8PPV - chains C and D of the 7 polymer chains in the assembly; structure by electron microscopy, 3.02 A resolution.

# Chain C (and D)
Protein: DNA polymerase sliding clamp
From: Pyrococcus abyssi GE5
Notes: chain D of this document is another copy of the same molecule, construct and numbering; everything in this record applies to it too
UniProtKB: Q9UYX8 (PCNA_PYRAB); residue numbers follow UniProt; this construct covers 1-249
Chain sequence (261 residues; row label = number of the first residue in the row; numbers below 1 keep their minus sign (Met-11 is residue -11)):
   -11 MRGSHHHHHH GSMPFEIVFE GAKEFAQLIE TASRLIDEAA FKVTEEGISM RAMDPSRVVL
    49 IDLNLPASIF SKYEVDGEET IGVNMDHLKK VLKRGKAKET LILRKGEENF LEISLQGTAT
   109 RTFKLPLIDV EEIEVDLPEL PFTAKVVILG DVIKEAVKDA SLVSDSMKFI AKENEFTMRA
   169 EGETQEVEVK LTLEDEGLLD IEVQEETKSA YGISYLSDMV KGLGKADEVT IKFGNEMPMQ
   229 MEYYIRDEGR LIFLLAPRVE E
Disordered / not traced: -11 to 1, 248-249
Differences from the reference sequence: initiating methionine (-11); expression tag (-10 to 0)

# How chain C and chain D interact
Pairs across the interface - 20 pairs, chain C then chain D:
  His75(C) - Gln173(D)
  Arg82(C) - Glu143(D)
  Arg82(C) - Lys146(D)
  Arg82(C) - Asp147(D)  salt bridge
  Arg82(C) - Leu150(D)
  Lys84(C) - Glu143(D)  salt bridge
  Thr106(C) - Asp183(D)
  Thr106(C) - Glu184(D)
  Ala107(C) - Leu179(D)  hydrophobic
  Thr108(C) - Val177(D)
  Arg109(C) - Asp147(D)
  Arg109(C) - Glu176(D)
  Thr110(C) - Val175(D)
  Thr110(C) - Glu176(D)  hydrogen bond (backbone-backbone)
  Phe111(C) - Asp147(D)
  Phe111(C) - Glu174(D)
  Lys112(C) - Gln173(D)
  Lys112(C) - Glu174(D)  hydrogen bond (backbone-backbone)
  Leu113(C) - Gln173(D)
  Pro114(C) - Gln173(D)
Other interface residues (no listed pair), chain D (14 interface residues in all): Thr172, Lys178

# Summary
12 residues of chain C and 14 residues of chain D are in contact, with 2 hydrogen bonds and 2 salt bridges.
Among the polar pairs are Arg82(C)-Asp147(D), Lys84(C)-Glu143(D) and Thr110(C)-Glu176(D).
Both chains are DNA polymerase sliding clamp (Pyrococcus abyssi GE5). Entry 8PPV (Intermediate conformer of
Pyrococcus abyssi DNA polymerase D (PolD) bound to a primer/template substrate containing three ...) was
determined by electron microscopy, deposited together with 8PPT and 8PPU.
